4V9F - chains 0 and T of the 34 polymer chains in the assembly; structure by X-ray diffraction, 2.40 A resolution.

# Chain 0
Molecule: 23S Ribosomal RNA
Organism: Haloarcula marismortui
Sequence (2910 nucleotides; row label = number of the first residue in the row):
     8 ACUAUGCCAGCUGGUGGAUUGCUCGGCUCAGGCGCUGAUGAAGGACGUGC
    58 CAAGCUGCGAUAAGCUGUGGGGAGCCGCACGGAGGCGAAGAACCACAGAU
   108 UUCCGAAUGAGAAUCUCUCUAACAAUUGCUUCGCGCAAUGAGGAACCCCG
   158 AGAACUGAAACAUCUCAGUAUCGGGAGGAACAGAAAACGCAACGUGAUGU
   208 CGUUAGUAACCGCGAGUGAACGCGAUACAGCCCAAACCGAAGCCCUCACG
   258 GGCAAUGUGGUGUCAGGGCUACCUCUCAUCAGCCGACCGUCUUCACGAAG
   308 UCUCUUGGAAUAGAGCGUGAUACAGGGUGACAACCCCGUACUGAAGACCA
   358 GUACGCUGUGCGGUAGUGCCAGAGUAGCGGGGGUUGGAUAUCCCUCGCGA
   408 AUAACGCAGGCAUCGACUGCGAAGGCUAAACACAACCUGAGACCGAUAGU
   458 GAACAAGUAGUGUGAACGAACGCUGCAAAGUACCCUCAGAAGGGAGGCGA
   508 AAUAGAGCAUGAAAUCAGUUGGCGAUCGAGCGACAGGGCAUACAAGGUCC
   558 CUUGACGAAUGACCGAGACGCGAGUCUCCAGUAAGACUCACGGGAAGCCG
   608 AUGUUCUGUCGUACGUUUUGAAAAACGAGCCAGGGAGUGUGUCUGUAUGG
   658 CAAGUCUAACCGGAGUAUCCGGGGAGGCACAGGGAAACCGACAUGGCCGC
   708 AGGGCUUUGCCCGAGGGCCGCCGUCUUCAAGGGCGGGGAGCCAUGUGGAC
   758 ACGACCCGAAUCCGGACGAUCUACGCAUGGACAAGAUGAAGCGUGCCGAA
   808 AGGCACGUGGAAGUCUGUUAGAGUUGGUGUCCUACAAUACCCUCUCGUGA
   858 UCUAUGUGUAGGGGUGAAAGGCCCAUCGAGUCCGGCAACAGCUGGUUCCA
   908 AUCGAAACAUGUCGAAGCAUGACCUCCGCCGAGGUAGUCUGUGAGGUAGA
   958 GCGACCGAUUGGUGUGUCCGCCUCCGAGAGGAGUCGGCCCUCCUGUCAAA
  1008 CUCCAAACUUACAGACGCUGUUUGACGCGGGGAUUCCGGUGCGCGGGGUA
  1058 AGCCUGUGUACCAGGAGGGGAACAACCCAGAGAUAGGUUAAGGUCCCCAA
  1108 GUGUGGAUUAAGUGUAAUCCUCUGAAGGUGGUCUCGAGCCCUAGACAGCC
  1158 GGGAGGUGAGCUUAGAAGCAGCUACCCUCUAAGAAAAGCGUAACAGCUUA
  1208 CCGGCCGAGGUUUGAGGCGCCCAAAAUGAUCGGGACUCAAAUCCACCACC
  1258 GAGACCUGUCCGUACCACUCAUACUGGUAAUCGAGUAGAUUGGCGCUCUA
  1308 AUUGGAUGGAAGCAGGGGCGAGAGCUCCUGUGGACCGAUUAGUGACGAAA
  1358 AUCCUGGCCAUAGUAGCAGCGAUAGUCGGGUGAGAACCCCGACGGCCUAA
  1408 UGGAUAAGGGUUCCUCAGCACUGCUGAUCAGCUGAGGGUUAGCCGGUCCU
  1458 AAGUCUCACCGCAACUCGACUGAGACGAAAUGGGAAACAGGUUAAUAUUC
  1508 CUGUGCCAUCAUGCAGUGAAAGUUGACGCCCUGGGGUCGAUCACGCCGGG
  1558 CAUUCGCCCGGUCGAACCGUCCAACUCCGUGGAAGCCGUAAUGGCAGGAA
  1608 GCGGACGAACGGCGGCAUAGGGAAACGUGAUUCAACCUGGGGCCCAUGAA
  1658 AAGACGAGCAUGAUGUCCGUACCGAGAACCGACACAGGUGUCCAUGGCGG
  1708 CGAAAGCCAAGGCCUGUCGGGAGCAACCAACGUUAGGGAAUUCGGCAAGU
  1758 UAGUCCCGUACCUUCGGAAGAAGGGAUGCCUGCUCCGGAACGGAGCAGGU
  1808 CGCAGUGACUCGGAAGCUCGGACUGUCUAGUAACAACAUAGGUGACCGCA
  1858 AAUCCGCAAGGACUCGUACGGUCACUGAAUCCUGCCCAGUGCAGGUAUCU
  1908 GAACACCUCGUACAAGAGGACGAAGGACCUGUCAACGGCGGGGGUAACUA
  1958 UGACCCUCUUAAGGUAGCGUAGUACCUUGCCGCAUCAGUAGCGGCUUGCA
  2008 UGAAUGGAUUAACCAGAGCUUCACUGUCCCAACGUUGGGCCCGGUGAACU
  2058 GUACAUUCCAGUGCGGAGUCUGGAGACACCCAGGGGGAAGCGAAGACCCU
  2108 AUGGAGCUUUACUGCAGGCUGUCGCUGAGACGUGGUCGCCGAUGUGCAGC
  2158 AUAGGUAGGAGACACUACACAGGUACCCGCGCUAGCGGGCCACCGAGUCA
  2208 ACAGUGAAAUACUACCCGUCGGUGACUGCGACUCUCACUCCGGGAGGAGG
  2258 ACACCGAUAGCCGGGCAGUUUGACUGGGGCGGUACGCGCUCGAAAAGAUA
  2308 UCGAGCGCGCCCUAUGGUCAUCUCAGCCGGGACAGAGACCCGGCGAAGAG
  2358 UGCAAGAGCAAAAGAUGACUUGACAGUGUUCUUCCCAACGAGGAACGCUG
  2408 ACGCGAAAGCGUGGUCUAGCGAACCAAUUAGCCUGCUUGAUGCGGGCAAU
  2458 UGAUGACAGAAAAGCUACCCUAGGGAUAACAGAGUCGUCACUCGCAAGAG
  2508 CACAUAUCGACCGAGUGGCUUGCUACCUCGAUGUCGGUUCCCUCCAUCCU
  2558 GCCCGUGCAGAAGCGGGCAAGGGUGAGGUUGUUCGCCUAUUAAAGGAGGU
  2608 CGUGAGCUGGGUUUAGACCGUCGUGAGACAGGUCGGCUGCUAUCUACUGG
  2658 GUGUGUAAUGGUGUCUGACAAGAACGACCGUAUAGUACGAGAGGAACUAC
  2708 GGUUGGUGGCCACUGGUGUACCGGUUGUUCGAGAGAGCACGUGCCGGGUA
  2758 GCCACGCCACACGGGGUAAGAGCUGAACGCAUCUAAGCUCGAAACCCACU
  2808 UGGAAAAGAGACACCGCCGAGGUCCCGCGUACAAGACGCGGUCGAUAGAC
  2858 UCGGGGUGUGCGCGUCGAGGUAACGAGACGUUAAGCCCACGAGCACUAAC
  2908 AGACCAAAGC
Unresolved in the structure: 973-995, 1953-1955, 2150-2225
Modified residues: 1MA (6-hydro-1-methyladenosine-5'-monophosphate) at position 628, OMU (o2'-methyluridine 5'-monophosphate) at position 2587, OMG (o2'-methylguanosine-5'-monophosphate) at position 2588, UR3 (3-methyluridine-5'-monophoshate) at position 2619, PSU (pseudouridine-5'-monophosphate) at position 2621
Ion coordination: Mg2+ site 1 near G28 (its only coordinating residue here); Na+ site 1: C40, G41, C443; Na+ site 2 near G56 (its only coordinating residue here); Na+ site 3: G66, U108; Mg2+ site 2 near U115 (its only coordinating residue here); Na+ site 4: C130, U146; Na+ site 5: C141, G142; Mg2+ site 3: G147, A183 (shared with 1 residue of chain M); Mg2+ site 4: C162, U2276; Mg2+ site 5: G164, A169; Na+ site 6: A165, A166, A167; Mg2+ site 6: A166, G219; 98 more Mg2+ sites not listed; 64 more Na+ sites not listed; 2 more K+ sites not listed

# Chain T
Name: 50S ribosomal protein L24P
Organism: Haloarcula marismortui
Reference sequence: P10972 (RL24_HALMA); residues 0-119 here correspond to UniProt positions 1-120 (UniProt number = residue number + 1)
Amino-acid sequence (120 residues; each row starts with the number of its first residue; numbering starts at 0):
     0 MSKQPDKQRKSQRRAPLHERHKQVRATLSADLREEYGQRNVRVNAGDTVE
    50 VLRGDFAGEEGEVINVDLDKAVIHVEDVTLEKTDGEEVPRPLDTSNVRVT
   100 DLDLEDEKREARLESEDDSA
Unresolved in the structure: 0
Ion coordination: Mg2+: Gln37, Arg111, Leu112, Ser114, Asp117; Na+: Ser94, Asn95 (shared with U308(0), U335(0), C342(0) of chain 0)

# How chain 0 and chain T interact
Contacting residue pairs (114; chain 0 residue first):
  U30(0) with Asp5(T), hydrogen bond to the sugar; Arg8(T), salt bridge to the phosphate
  C31(0) with Asp5(T), phosphate contact; Arg8(T), salt bridge to the phosphate; Lys9(T), sugar contact; Arg12(T), salt bridge to the phosphate; Arg13(T), phosphate contact
  G32(0) with Lys9(T), salt bridge to the phosphate; Arg13(T), salt bridge to the phosphate
  G78(0) with His17(T), sugar contact
  G79(0) with His20(T), sugar contact; Lys107(T), hydrogen bond to the base; Arg111(T), salt bridge to the phosphate
  A80(0) with Arg41(T), sugar contact; Asn43(T), hydrogen bond to the phosphate; Arg111(T), salt bridge to the phosphate
  G81(0) with Arg41(T), salt bridge to the phosphate; Asn43(T), phosphate contact; Ala44(T), hydrogen bond to the phosphate; Val65(T), sugar contact; Leu67(T), phosphate contact
  C82(0) with Leu16(T), phosphate contact; Val65(T), phosphate contact; Asp66(T), phosphate contact; Leu67(T), hydrogen bond to the phosphate
  C83(0) with Leu16(T), phosphate contact
  C85(0) with Asp68(T), phosphate contact
  C87(0) with Lys69(T), base contact
  A95(0) with Asp105(T), base contact
  G97(0) with Asp105(T), hydrogen bond to the base; Lys107(T), base contact
  A99(0) with Leu16(T), sugar contact; His17(T), base contact; His20(T), hydrogen bond to the base
  C100(0) with Pro15(T), sugar contact; Leu16(T), hydrogen bond to the sugar; His17(T), hydrogen bond to the sugar
  C101(0) with Pro15(T), sugar contact; His17(T), hydrogen bond to the sugar
  C303(0) with Asp116(T), sugar contact; Asp117(T), phosphate contact; Ser118(T), phosphate contact
  G304(0) with Ser118(T), phosphate contact
  A306(0) with Arg38(T), salt bridge to the phosphate
  G307(0) with Arg32(T), salt bridge to the phosphate; Arg38(T), salt bridge to the phosphate
  U308(0) with Arg32(T), salt bridge to the phosphate; Arg38(T), salt bridge to the phosphate; Leu51(T), base contact; Arg52(T), hydrogen bond to the base; Ser94(T), base contact; Asn95(T), base contact; Arg97(T), sugar contact
  C309(0) with Arg97(T), salt bridge to the phosphate
  G315(0) with Asp54(T), hydrogen bond to the sugar
  A316(0) with Gly53(T), hydrogen bond to the phosphate; Asp54(T), sugar contact
  A317(0) with Arg52(T), phosphate contact; Gly53(T), hydrogen bond to the phosphate
  U318(0) with Arg52(T), salt bridge to the phosphate
  A331(0) with Ser1(T), base contact; Gln7(T), base contact
  G332(0) with Lys2(T), hydrogen bond to the sugar; Gln3(T), sugar contact; Pro4(T), sugar contact; Gln7(T), hydrogen bond to the base
  G333(0) with Pro4(T), sugar contact; Gln7(T), sugar contact; Arg8(T), hydrogen bond to the phosphate; Gln11(T), hydrogen bond to the sugar
  G334(0) with Arg8(T), salt bridge to the phosphate; Gln11(T), sugar contact; Ser94(T), hydrogen bond to the base
  U335(0) with Asp92(T), sugar contact; Ser94(T), hydrogen bond to the sugar; Asn95(T), hydrogen bond to the sugar
  G336(0) with Gly53(T), base contact; Asp54(T), hydrogen bond to the base; Arg89(T), base contact; Asn95(T), hydrogen bond to the phosphate
  C341(0) with Arg38(T), sugar contact
  C342(0) with Thr26(T), phosphate contact; Arg38(T), salt bridge to the phosphate; Ser94(T), hydrogen bond to the sugar
  C343(0) with Lys21(T), hydrogen bond to the sugar; Arg24(T), sugar contact; Thr26(T), hydrogen bond to the phosphate; Asn39(T), hydrogen bond to the phosphate; Ser94(T), sugar contact
  C344(0) with Lys21(T), sugar contact; Arg24(T), salt bridge to the phosphate; Asn39(T), phosphate contact
  G345(0) with Lys21(T), salt bridge to the phosphate
  G446(0) with Lys6(T), salt bridge to the phosphate
  A447(0) with Ser1(T), hydrogen bond to the phosphate; Lys2(T), hydrogen bond to the phosphate; Gln3(T), base contact
  G448(0) with Lys2(T), salt bridge to the phosphate; Gln3(T), hydrogen bond to the base
  C483(0) with Arg89(T), hydrogen bond to the base
  A484(0) with Leu79(T), sugar contact; Arg89(T), hydrogen bond to the sugar; Pro90(T), phosphate contact
  A485(0) with Lys81(T), phosphate contact; Pro90(T), phosphate contact
  A486(0) with Leu79(T), sugar contact; Glu80(T), hydrogen bond to the sugar; Lys81(T), salt bridge to the phosphate; Val87(T), phosphate contact
  G487(0) with Lys81(T), hydrogen bond to the phosphate; Thr82(T), hydrogen bond to the phosphate
  U488(0) with Thr82(T), sugar contact
  A489(0) with Thr82(T), base contact; Asp83(T), sugar contact
Other interface residues (no listed pair), chain 0 (52 interface residues in all): G77, C301, A302, G452, G504
Other interface residues (no listed pair), chain T (56 interface residues in all): Glu18, Ala25, Val42, Arg108

# In short
The interface between chain 0 and chain T involves 52 residues on one side and 56 on the other, with 35
hydrogen bonds and 22 salt bridges. Polar pairs include G79(0)-Lys107(T), G97(0)-Asp105(T) and
A99(0)-His20(T). C40(0), G41(0) and C443(0) form the Na+ site 1.
Here chain 0 is 23S Ribosomal RNA and chain T is 50S ribosomal protein L24P, both from Haloarcula marismortui.
Entry 4V9F (The re-refined crystal structure of the Haloarcula marismortui large ribosomal subunit at 2.4
Angstrom resolution: more ...) was determined by X-ray diffraction.
